PDB entry 7YJM | electron microscopy, 3.20 A resolution | chains A and B of the 5 polymer chains in the assembly

[Chain A]
Molecule: atLCB1
Source organism: Arabidopsis thaliana
UniProtKB: Q94IB8 (LCB1_ARATH); residue numbers follow UniProt; this construct covers 63-482
Amino-acid sequence (420 residues; row label = number of the first residue in the row):
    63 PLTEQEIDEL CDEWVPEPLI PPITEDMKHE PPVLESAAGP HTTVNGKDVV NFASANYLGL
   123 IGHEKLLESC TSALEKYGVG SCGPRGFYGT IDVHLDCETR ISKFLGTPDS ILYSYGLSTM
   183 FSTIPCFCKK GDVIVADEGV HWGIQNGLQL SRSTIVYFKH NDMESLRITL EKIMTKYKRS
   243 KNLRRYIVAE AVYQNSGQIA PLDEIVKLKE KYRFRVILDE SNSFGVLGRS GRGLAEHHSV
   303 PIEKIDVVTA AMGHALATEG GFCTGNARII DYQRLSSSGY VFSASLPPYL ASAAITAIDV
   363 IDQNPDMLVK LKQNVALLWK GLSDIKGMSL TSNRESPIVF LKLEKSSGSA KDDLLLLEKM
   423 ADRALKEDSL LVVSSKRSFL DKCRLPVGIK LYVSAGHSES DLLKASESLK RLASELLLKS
Not modelled in the structure: 481-482
Small-molecule neighbours: pyridoxal phosphate (PLP): F344, S345, A346

[Chain B]
Molecule: Long chain base biosynthesis protein 2a
Source organism: Arabidopsis thaliana
Notes: EC 2.3.1.50
UniProtKB: Q9LSZ9 (LCB2A_ARATH); residues 1-489 here = UniProt positions 1-489
Amino-acid sequence (489 residues; each row starts with the number of its first residue):
     1 MITIPYLTAV STYFSYGLLF AFGQLRDFFR RFIDWWFTSN LQGYAPICLG HEDFYIRRLY
    61 HRIQDCFERP ISSAPDAWFD VVERYSNDNN KTLKRTTKTS RCLNLGSYNY LGFGSFDEYC
   121 TPRVIESLKK FSASTCSSRV DAGTTSVHAE LEECVTRFVG KPAAVVFGMG YATNSAIIPV
   181 LIGKGGLIIS DSLNHSSIVN GARGSGATIR VFQHNTPSHL ERVLREQIAE GQPRTHRPWK
   241 KIIVVVEGIY SMEGEICHLP EVVAICKKYK AYVYLDEAHS IGAIGKTGKG ICELLGVDTA
   301 DVDVMMGTFT KSFGSCGGYI AGSKELIQYL KHQCPAHLYA TSIPTPSAQQ IISAIKVILG
   361 EDGSNRGAQK LARIRENSNF FRAELQKMGF EVLGDNDSPV MPIMLYNPAK IPAFSRECLR
   421 QKVAVVVVGF PATPLLLARA RICISASHSR EDLIRALKVI SKVGDLSGIK YFPAEPKKIE
   481 QSKNDIKLD
Not modelled in the structure: 37-40, 476-489
Curated features (UniProtKB/Swiss-Prot):
  - modified residue: K311 (N6-(pyridoxal phosphate)lysine)
Small-molecule neighbours:
  - pyridoxal phosphate (PLP): M169, G170, Y171, N174, H195, S197, I198, E247, D276, A278, H279, M306, T308, T310, K311, G317
  - Z1T (N-[(2S,3R,4E)-1,3-dihydroxyoctadec-4-en-2-yl]tetracosanamide): Y13, Y16, G17, L18, F20, A21, Y55, F430, L435
Reported in the primary citation:
  - binding site for pyridoxal phosphate: K311
  - binding site for Z1T: Y55

[Chain A / chain B interface]
Pairs across the interface - 133 pairs, chain A then chain B:
  E66(A) - R225(B)  salt bridge
  I69(A) - R225(B)
  D70(A) - R225(B)  salt bridge
  L72(A) - A229(B)
  C73(A) - I228(B)  hydrophobic
  C73(A) - K270(B)  hydrogen bond (backbone-side chain)
  W76(A) - P238(B)
  W76(A) - W239(B)  hydrogen bond (side chain-backbone)
  W76(A) - I242(B)  hydrophobic
  W76(A) - Y269(B)
  W76(A) - K270(B)  hydrogen bond (backbone-side chain)
  P78(A) - K240(B)
  P78(A) - K270(B)
  E79(A) - K240(B)  hydrogen bond (backbone-backbone)
  E79(A) - Y272(B)  hydrogen bond (backbone-side chain)
  P80(A) - K241(B)
  P80(A) - Y272(B)
  L81(A) - L181(B)
  L81(A) - K241(B)  hydrogen bond (backbone-side chain)
  L81(A) - Y272(B)
  I82(A) - E325(B)
  I82(A) - L326(B)  hydrophobic
  P83(A) - Y329(B)  hydrophobic
  I85(A) - E325(B)
  I85(A) - Q328(B)
  I85(A) - Y329(B)  hydrophobic
  M89(A) - H332(B)
  P93(A) - R139(B)
  P94(A) - T144(B)
  V95(A) - T144(B)
  V95(A) - T145(B)
  V95(A) - S146(B)
  L96(A) - A142(B)
  L96(A) - T144(B)  hydrogen bond (backbone-backbone)
  L96(A) - T145(B)
  L96(A) - S146(B)  hydrogen bond (backbone-backbone)
  E97(A) - S146(B)
  S98(A) - K130(B)
  S98(A) - F131(B)
  A99(A) - K130(B)  hydrogen bond (backbone-backbone)
  A99(A) - F131(B)
  A115(A) - S137(B)  hydrogen bond (backbone-side chain)
  S116(A) - T135(B)  hydrogen bond (side chain-backbone)
  S116(A) - C136(B)
  S116(A) - S137(B)
  S116(A) - A142(B)
  A117(A) - C136(B)  hydrogen bond (backbone-backbone)
  I123(A) - S132(B)
  G124(A) - S132(B)  hydrogen bond (backbone-side chain)
  L129(A) - K129(B)
  L129(A) - S132(B)
  C132(A) - L128(B)  hydrophobic
  T133(A) - L128(B)
  L136(A) - V124(B)  hydrophobic
  L136(A) - I125(B)  hydrophobic
  E137(A) - I125(B)
  K138(A) - S72(B)
  K138(A) - A74(B)
  Y139(A) - A74(B)
  Y139(A) - P75(B)
  G140(A) - S115(B)
  V141(A) - V124(B)  hydrophobic
  V141(A) - G314(B)
  V141(A) - P346(B)
  V141(A) - Q350(B)
  G142(A) - G314(B)
  C144(A) - P75(B)  hydrophobic
  R147(A) - E68(B)
  G148(A) - F67(B)
  G148(A) - E68(B)  hydrogen bond (backbone-backbone)
  F149(A) - E68(B)
  F149(A) - R69(B)
  F149(A) - V426(B)  hydrophobic
  F149(A) - R441(B)
  Y150(A) - R69(B)  hydrogen bond
  Y150(A) - G106(B)
  Y150(A) - A424(B)
  Y150(A) - V425(B)  hydrogen bond (side chain-backbone)
  Y150(A) - V426(B)  hydrophobic
  T152(A) - P70(B)
  T152(A) - I71(B)  hydrogen bond (backbone-backbone)
  I153(A) - I71(B)
  D154(A) - I71(B)  hydrogen bond (backbone-backbone)
  D154(A) - S72(B)
  D154(A) - R95(B)
  L157(A) - R95(B)
  D158(A) - R95(B)  salt bridge
  Y177(A) - M169(B)  hydrophobic
  Y177(A) - A340(B)
  Y177(A) - T341(B)  hydrogen bond (side chain-backbone)
  S180(A) - M169(B)
  W204(A) - P335(B)
  W204(A) - Y339(B)  hydrophobic
  Q211(A) - G204(B)  hydrogen bond (side chain-backbone)
  N244(A) - L49(B)
  R246(A) - P46(B)
  K271(A) - Y44(B)  hydrogen bond
  R275(A) - G43(B)
  R275(A) - Y44(B)
  F276(A) - Y44(B)
  R277(A) - Y44(B)
  R277(A) - A45(B)  hydrogen bond (side chain-backbone)
  H316(A) - C136(B)
  A319(A) - C136(B)  hydrophobic
  T320(A) - S134(B)
  E321(A) - T341(B)
  I331(A) - I47(B)  hydrophobic
  Y334(A) - I47(B)
  L337(A) - I56(B)  hydrophobic
  S340(A) - Y171(B)  hydrogen bond
  S340(A) - N200(B)
  F344(A) - Y171(B)
  F344(A) - H195(B)
  F344(A) - S196(B)
  S345(A) - M169(B)
  A346(A) - T310(B)
  P349(A) - C316(B)  hydrophobic
  Y351(A) - P344(B)
  Y351(A) - P346(B)
  Y351(A) - S347(B)  hydrogen bond
  V435(A) - D141(B)
  K438(A) - V140(B)
  K438(A) - D141(B)  salt bridge
  K438(A) - Y339(B)
  R439(A) - Y339(B)
  S440(A) - Q333(B)
  S440(A) - Y339(B)
  F441(A) - V180(B)
  F441(A) - Y329(B)
  F441(A) - Q333(B)
  L442(A) - V180(B)  hydrophobic
  L442(A) - P335(B)  hydrophobic
  D443(A) - Y339(B)  hydrogen bond
Interface residues without a listed pair, chain A (97 interface residues in all): D74, H91, E92, A100, N113, N118, S143, G145, S176, L179, F189, N208, L212, L245, R247, Y248, G315, R330, Y342, L352, L433
Interface residues without a listed pair, chain B (101 interface residues in all): Q42, C48, D53, Y60, S73, F79, S107, Y108, N109, F116, A133, A149, G168, A172, S175, A176, P179, R203, S205, I243, D303, V304, S315, K331, L338

[In short]
The interface between chain A and chain B involves 97 residues on one side and 101 on the other; the contacts
include 25 hydrogen bonds and 4 salt bridges. Polar contacts include E66(A)-R225(B), D70(A)-R225(B) and
D158(A)-R95(B). From the paper: a binding site for pyridoxal phosphate at K311(B); a binding site for Z1T at
Y55(B).
Here chain A is atLCB1 and chain B is Long chain base biosynthesis protein 2a, both from Arabidopsis thaliana.
Entry 7YJM (Cryo-EM structure of the monomeric atSPT-ORM1 complex) was determined by electron microscopy,
deposited together with 7YJK, 7YJN and 7YJO.
